PDB entry 9CT4 | electron microscopy, 3.29 A resolution | chains A and C of the 4 polymer chains in the assembly

== Chain A (and C) ==
Molecule: Stimulator of interferon genes protein
From: Homo sapiens
Notes: chain C of this document is another copy of the same molecule, construct and numbering; everything in this record applies to it too
Reference sequence: Q86WV6 (STING_HUMAN); numbering as in UniProt (aligned over 1-344)
Amino-acid sequence (363 residues; numbered 1 to 363; the number before each row is that of its first residue):
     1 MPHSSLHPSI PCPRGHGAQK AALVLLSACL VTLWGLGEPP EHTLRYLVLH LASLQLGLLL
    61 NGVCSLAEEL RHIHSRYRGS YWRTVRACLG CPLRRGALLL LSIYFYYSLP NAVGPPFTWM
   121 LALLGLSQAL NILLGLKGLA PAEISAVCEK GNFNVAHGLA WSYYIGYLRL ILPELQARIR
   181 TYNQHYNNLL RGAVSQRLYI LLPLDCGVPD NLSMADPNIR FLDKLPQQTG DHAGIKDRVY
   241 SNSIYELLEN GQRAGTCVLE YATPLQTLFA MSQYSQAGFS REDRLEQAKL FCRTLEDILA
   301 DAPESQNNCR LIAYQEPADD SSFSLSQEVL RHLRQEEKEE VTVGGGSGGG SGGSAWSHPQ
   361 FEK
Not modelled in the structure: 1-4, 189-191, 228-237, 318-322, 334-363
Differences from the reference sequence: expression tag (345-363)
Swiss-Prot annotation at these positions:
  - region: Glu340 to Gly344 (C-terminal tail (CTT))
  - binding site (2',3'-cGAMP): Ser162, Tyr167, Arg238, Thr263
  - binding site (3',3'-c-di-GMP): Ser162, Tyr167, Arg238 to Ser241, Thr263
  - binding site (2',3'-cUAMP): Tyr167, Arg238, Thr263
  - modified residue: Thr229 (Phosphothreonine), Ser241 (Phosphoserine)
  - lipidation (S-palmitoyl cysteine): Cys88, Cys91
  - cross-link (Glycyl lysine isopeptide (Lys-Gly)): Lys20 (interchain with G-Cter in ubiquitin), Lys150 (interchain with G-Cter in ubiquitin), Lys236 (interchain with G-Cter in ubiquitin), Lys338 (interchain with G-Cter in SUMO)
  - natural variant: Val147 (V147L: In SAVI), Asn154 (N154S: In SAVI), Val155 (V155M: In SAVI), His232 (H232R: Activated by both 2'-3' linked cGAMP and 3'-3' linked cGAMP), Arg284 (R284S: Found in a 9-month-old patient who died following a fever and severe neck abscess without indication of any severe bacterial infection)
  - mutagenesis: Ile10 (I10Q: Abolished ability to induce the production of type I interferon), Arg14 (R14A: Abolished ability to induce the production of type I interferon), Lys20 (K20R: Does not affect amount of ubiquitination), Leu26 (L26A: Reduced homooligomerization and activation in presence of coumpond C53), Leu30 (L30A: Reduced homooligomerization and activation in presence of coumpond C53), Leu44 (L44A: Reduced homooligomerization and activation in presence of coumpond C53), Glu68 (E68A: Abolished ability to induce the production of type I interferon), Glu69 (E69A: Abolished ability to induce the production of type I interferon), Arg76 to Arg78 (Abolishes the endoplasmic reticulum location), Cys91 (C91S: Abolished inhibition by small-molecule H-151; abolished palmitoylation), Tyr104 (Y104A: Reduced homooligomerization and activation in presence of coumpond C53), Lys137 (K137R: Does not affect amount of ubiquitination), 24 further mutagenesis entries in UniProt
Ligand contacts:
  - 9IM (1-[(2-chloro-6-fluorophenyl)methyl]-3,3-dimethyl-2-oxo-N-[(2,4,6-trifluorophenyl)methyl]-2,3-dihydro-1H-indole-6-carboxamide): Tyr46, Leu49, His50, Ser53, Tyr106, Asn111, Pro115, Met120, Leu123, Leu124
  - A1AZ0 (1-[(2E)-4-{5-carbamoyl-2-[(1-ethyl-3-methyl-1H-pyrazole-5-carbonyl)amino]-7-methoxy-1H-1,3-benzimidazol-1-yl}but-2-en-1-yl]-2-[(1-ethyl-3-methyl-1H-pyrazole-5-carbonyl)amino]-7-[3-(morpholin-4-yl)propoxy]-1H-1,3-benzimidazole-5-carboxamide): Leu159, Ser162, Tyr163, Gly166, Tyr167, Arg238, Val239, Tyr240, Ser241, Thr263, Pro264
Reported in the primary citation:
  - binding site for A1AZ0: Ser162, Tyr163, Tyr167, Arg238, Tyr240, Ser241, Thr263
  - conformationally variable residues (order/disorder transition): Gln227 to Arg238

== Chain A / chain C interface ==
Pairs across the interface - 25 pairs, chain A then chain C:
  Gln19(A) - Leu93(C)
  Leu23(A) - Ala97(C)  hydrophobic
  Leu23(A) - Leu100(C)  hydrophobic
  Leu30(A) - Leu101(C)  hydrophobic
  Leu30(A) - Tyr104(C)  hydrophobic
  Leu33(A) - Tyr104(C)
  Trp34(A) - Tyr104(C)  hydrophobic
  Pro40(A) - Glu41(C)
  Pro40(A) - Leu109(C)  hydrophobic
  Glu41(A) - Glu41(C)
  Leu44(A) - Glu41(C)
  Leu44(A) - Leu44(C)
  Leu44(A) - Arg45(C)
  Leu44(A) - Val48(C)  hydrophobic
  Arg45(A) - Leu44(C)
  Val48(A) - Leu44(C)  hydrophobic
  Leu93(A) - Gln19(C)
  Ala97(A) - Leu23(C)  hydrophobic
  Leu100(A) - Leu30(C)
  Leu101(A) - Leu30(C)  hydrophobic
  Tyr104(A) - Leu30(C)  hydrophobic
  Tyr104(A) - Leu33(C)
  Tyr104(A) - Trp34(C)  hydrogen bond (side chain-backbone)
  Phe105(A) - Leu44(C)  hydrophobic
  Leu109(A) - Pro40(C)  hydrophobic
Interface residues without a listed pair, chain A (24 interface residues in all): His16, Lys20, Leu26, Ser27, Gly96, Tyr107, Ser108
Interface residues without a listed pair, chain C (20 interface residues in all): His16, Leu26, Ser27, Gly96

== In short ==
Chain A and chain C form an interface of 24 and 20 residues respectively; the contacts include 1 hydrogen
bond. The hydrogen-bonded pair is Tyr104(A)-Trp34(C). Chain A binds compound A1AZ0 and compound 9IM. From the
paper: a binding site for A1AZ0 at Ser162(A), Tyr163(A) and Tyr167(A) among others; conformational variability
at Gln227(A).
Chain A and chain C are both Stimulator of interferon genes protein (Homo sapiens); the structure, HsSTING
with diABZI and C53, curved conformation, was determined by electron microscopy (same publication as 9CT3,
9CT5 and 9CT6).
